Entry 7STB (electron microscopy, 2.72 A resolution); this record covers chains A and G of the 10 polymer chains in the assembly.

[Chain A]
Molecule: Checkpoint protein RAD24
Organism: Saccharomyces cerevisiae (strain ATCC 204508 / S288c)
Reference sequence: P32641 (RAD24_YEAST); residue numbers follow UniProt; this construct covers 1-659
Amino-acid sequence (696 residues; each row starts with the number of its first residue):
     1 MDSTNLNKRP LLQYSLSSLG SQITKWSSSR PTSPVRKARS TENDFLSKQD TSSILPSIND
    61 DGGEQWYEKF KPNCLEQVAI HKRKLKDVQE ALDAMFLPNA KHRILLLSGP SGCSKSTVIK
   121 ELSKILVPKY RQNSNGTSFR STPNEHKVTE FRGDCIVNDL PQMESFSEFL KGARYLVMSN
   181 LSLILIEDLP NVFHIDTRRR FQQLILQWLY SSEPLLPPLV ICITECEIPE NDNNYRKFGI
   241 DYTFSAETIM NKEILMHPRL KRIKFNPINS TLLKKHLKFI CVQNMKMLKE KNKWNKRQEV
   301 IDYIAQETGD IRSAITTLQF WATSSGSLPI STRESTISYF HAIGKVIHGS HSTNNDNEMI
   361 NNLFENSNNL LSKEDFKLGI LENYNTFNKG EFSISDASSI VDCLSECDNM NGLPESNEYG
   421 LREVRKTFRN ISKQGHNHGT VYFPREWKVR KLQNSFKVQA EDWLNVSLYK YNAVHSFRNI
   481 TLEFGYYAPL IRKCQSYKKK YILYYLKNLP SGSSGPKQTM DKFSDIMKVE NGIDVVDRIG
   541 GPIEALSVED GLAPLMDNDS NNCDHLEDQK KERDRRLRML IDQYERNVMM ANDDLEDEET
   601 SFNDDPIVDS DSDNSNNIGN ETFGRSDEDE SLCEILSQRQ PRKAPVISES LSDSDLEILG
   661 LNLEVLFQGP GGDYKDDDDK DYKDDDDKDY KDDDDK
Not modelled in the structure: 1-62, 510-519, 548-564, 591-597, 612-696
Construct notes: expression tag (660-696)
Ion coordination: Mg2+: Ser116, Glu187 (together with ATP-gamma-S)
Residues lining bound ligands: ATP-gamma-S (AGS; phosphothiophosphoric acid-adenylate ester): Tyr67, Phe70, Lys71, Pro72, Gln77, Val78, Ala79, Pro110, Ser111, Gly112, Cys113, Ser114, Lys115, Ser116, Thr117, Glu187, Thr224, His276, Ile311, Arg312, Ile315
Curated features (UniProtKB/Swiss-Prot):
  - binding site (ATP): Gly109 to Ser116
  - modified residue (Phosphoserine): Ser652, Ser654
  - mutagenesis: Lys115 (K115E: Reduces NTP-binding and hydrolysis. Shows DNA damage sensitivity; K115R: No effect on NTP-binding and hydrolysis. Resistant to DNA damage)

[Chain G]
Molecule: DNA damage checkpoint protein 1
Organism: Saccharomyces cerevisiae (strain ATCC 204508 / S288c)
Reference sequence: Q08949 (DDC1_YEAST); residue numbers follow UniProt; this construct covers 1-612
Amino-acid sequence (646 residues; each row starts with the number of its first residue; numbers below 1 keep their minus sign (Met-33 is residue -33)):
   -33 MDYKDDDDKD YKDDDDKDYK DDDDKLEVLF QGPGMSFKAT ITESGKQNIW FRAIYVLSTI
    27 QDDIKITVTT NELIAWSMNE TDTTLCQVRF QKSFFEEYEF KPHEIVFGEN GVQVIEDTYG
    87 NSHKLYSFRV NGRHLTTISR KPDGDGIKSF TIAVNNTSTC PESLANRLIV VIEMDSLIVK
   147 EYCPQFQPIK YDPIIINLKY KRRFLDVFGT AASDRNPQEP LDPKLLDVFT NTERELTSAL
   207 FNEEVESDIR KRNQLTAADE INYICCNSTL LKNFLDNCNV NVTDEVKLEI NVHRLSITAF
   267 TKAVYGKNND LLRNALSMSN TISTLDLEHY CLFTTIEDEK QDKRSHSKRR EHMKSIIFKL
   327 KDFKNFITIG PSWKTTQDGN DNISLWFCHP GDPILMQMQK PGVKLELVEV TDSNINDDIL
   387 EGKFIKTAIS GSKEEAGLKD NKESCESPLK SKTALKRENL PHSVAGTRNS PLKVSYLTPD
   447 NGSTVAKTYR NNTARKLFVE EQSQSTNYEQ DKRFRQASSV HMNMNREQSF DIGTTHEVAC
   507 PRNESNSLKR SIADICNETE DPTQQSTFAK RADTTVTWGK ALPAADDEVS CSNIDRKGML
   567 KKEKLKHMQG LLNSQNDTSN HKKQDNKEME DGLGLTQVEK PRGIFD
Not modelled in the structure: -33 to 0, 176-186, 210-221, 301-318, 382-612
Construct notes: expression tag (-33 to 0)
Curated features (UniProtKB/Swiss-Prot):
  - modified residue: Ser436 (Phosphoserine)

[Chain A / chain G interface]
Pairs across the interface (68; chain A residue first):
  Gly136(A) - Ile162(G)
  Gly136(A) - Lys165(G)
  Thr137(A) - Ile162(G)
  Thr137(A) - Asp358(G)
  Thr137(A) - Pro359(G)
  Ser138(A) - Ile162(G)
  Phe139(A) - Asp48(G)
  Phe139(A) - Ile160(G)
  Phe139(A) - Ile161(G)  hydrogen bond (backbone-backbone)
  Phe139(A) - Ile162(G)  hydrogen bond (backbone-backbone)
  Phe139(A) - Val374(G)  hydrophobic
  Phe139(A) - Val376(G)  hydrophobic
  Arg140(A) - Met44(G)
  Arg140(A) - Asp158(G)  salt bridge
  Arg140(A) - Pro159(G)
  Arg140(A) - Ile160(G)
  Ser141(A) - Ile161(G)
  His146(A) - Asp48(G)  salt bridge
  Arg152(A) - Gln27(G)
  Arg152(A) - Asp28(G)  salt bridge
  Arg152(A) - Glu46(G)  salt bridge
  Cys155(A) - Gln27(G)
  Cys155(A) - Asp28(G)
  Ile156(A) - Asp28(G)
  Ile156(A) - Arg99(G)  hydrogen bond (backbone-side chain)
  Val157(A) - Ser24(G)
  Val157(A) - Thr25(G)
  Val157(A) - Ile26(G)
  Val157(A) - Gln27(G)
  Val157(A) - Asp28(G)
  Asn158(A) - Tyr21(G)
  Asn158(A) - Ser24(G)  hydrogen bond
  Asn158(A) - Thr102(G)
  Asp159(A) - Tyr21(G)
  Asp159(A) - Thr25(G)
  Asp159(A) - Lys327(G)  hydrogen bond (backbone-side chain)
  Glu168(A) - Lys327(G)
  Phe169(A) - Thr47(G)
  Lys171(A) - Asp250(G)
  Lys171(A) - Arg279(G)
  Lys171(A) - Lys325(G)
  Gly172(A) - Thr49(G)
  Ala173(A) - Thr47(G)
  Tyr175(A) - Glu251(G)  hydrogen bond
  Tyr175(A) - Phe324(G)
  Tyr175(A) - Lys325(G)
  Tyr175(A) - Val376(G)
  Tyr175(A) - Thr377(G)
  Tyr175(A) - Asp378(G)
  Leu176(A) - Thr47(G)
  Leu176(A) - Thr49(G)
  Val177(A) - Ser379(G)
  Met178(A) - Ser379(G)
  Ser179(A) - Gly357(G)
  Asn180(A) - Gly357(G)
  Asn180(A) - Val376(G)
  Gln207(A) - Val270(G)
  Gln207(A) - Leu278(G)
  Gln207(A) - Arg279(G)
  Tyr210(A) - Val270(G)
  Tyr210(A) - Tyr271(G)
  Tyr210(A) - Gly272(G)
  Tyr210(A) - Lys273(G)
  Tyr210(A) - Leu278(G)  hydrophobic
  Ser212(A) - Ala269(G)
  Glu213(A) - Lys268(G)
  Pro214(A) - Asn380(G)
  Leu215(A) - Ser379(G)
Also at the interface, not in a pair above, chain A (38 interface residues in all): Thr142, Thr149, Glu150, Leu160, Arg200, Leu206, Ser211, Glu253
Also at the interface, not in a pair above, chain G (46 interface residues in all): Leu51, Tyr166, Arg169, Ile323, Asn331

[Summary]
38 residues of chain A and 46 residues of chain G are in contact, with 6 hydrogen bonds and 4 salt bridges.
Polar pairs include Arg140(A)-Asp158(G), His146(A)-Asp48(G) and Arg152(A)-Asp28(G). Ligands of chain A:
ATP-gamma-S.
Here chain A is Checkpoint protein RAD24 and chain G is DNA damage checkpoint protein 1, both from
Saccharomyces cerevisiae (strain ATCC 204508 / S288c). Entry 7STB (Closed state of Rad24-RFC:9-1-1 bound to a
5' ss/dsDNA junction) was determined by electron microscopy together with 7STE and 7ST9 from the same study.
